Entry 4O62 (X-ray diffraction, 1.78 A resolution); this record covers chains A and C of the 4 polymer chains in the assembly.

Chain A (and C):
Protein: Zinc finger CW-type PWWP domain protein 2
From: Homo sapiens
Notes: chain C of this document is another copy of the same molecule, construct and numbering; everything in this record applies to it too
UniProtKB: Q504Y3 (ZCPW2_HUMAN); residue numbers follow UniProt; this construct covers 21-78
Chain sequence (59 residues; row label = number of the first residue in the row):
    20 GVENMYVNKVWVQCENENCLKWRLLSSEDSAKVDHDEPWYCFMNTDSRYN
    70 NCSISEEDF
Disordered / not traced: 20-21, 78 (chain C: 20, 78)
Sequence notes: expression tag (20)
Swiss-Prot annotation at these positions:
  - zinc finger: Met24 (CW-type)
  - binding site (Zn(2+)): Cys33, Cys38, Cys60, Cys71
  - mutagenesis: Trp30 (W30A/V/L/M/G/S/T/N/Q: Reduced histone H3K4me3 binding; W30C/D/E/H/K/R: Significantly reduced histone H3K4me3 binding; W30L: Loss of histone H3K4me3 binding; when associated with F-41 ...), Trp41 (W41F: Significantly reduced histone H3K4me3 binding. Loss of histone H3K4me3 binding; when associated with L-30 or M-30), Phe78 (F78S/I/P/D/E/H/R/Q: Little effect on histone H3K4me3 binding; Little effect on histone H3K4me3 binding)
Bound ions: Zn2+: Cys33, Cys38, Cys60, Cys71
From the paper describing this entry:
  - self-association interface (contacts with another copy of this molecule); pairs are residue here / residue on that copy: Tyr25-Trp41, Tyr25
  - mutagenesis - E75A, F78DEL: unchanged binding to Histone H3.3
  - mutagenesis - W30I, W30P, W30T, W41A: decreased expression
  - mutagenesis - W30C, W30L, W30M, W30P, W30T: decreased binding to Histone H3.3
  - mutagenesis - W30L/W41F, W30M/W41F: abolished binding to H3K4me3
  - specificity-determining residues: Phe78
  - mutagenesis - W41F: unchanged expression
  - mutagenesis - W30L/F78DEL: unchanged binding to H3K4me3 peptide

Interface between chain A and chain C:
Residue-residue contacts - 20 pairs, chain A then chain C:
  Asn23(A) with Trp30(C); Glu76(C)
  Tyr25(A) with Trp30(C); Trp41(C); Glu75(C), hydrogen bond
  Val26(A) with Trp30(C), hydrogen bond (backbone-side chain)
  Asn27(A) with Lys28(C); Val29(C); Trp30(C), hydrogen bond (side chain-backbone)
  Lys28(A) with Asn27(C); Lys28(C), hydrogen bond (backbone-backbone); Leu43(C)
  Val29(A) with Asn27(C)
  Trp30(A) with Asn23(C); Tyr25(C); Val26(C), hydrogen bond (side chain-backbone); Asn27(C), hydrogen bond (backbone-side chain)
  Trp41(A) with Tyr25(C), hydrophobic
  Leu43(A) with Lys28(C)
  Glu75(A) with Tyr25(C), hydrogen bond
Other interface residues (no listed pair), chain A (12 interface residues in all): Ser46, Glu76

Overview:
Chain A and chain C form an interface of 12 and 11 residues respectively; the contacts include 7 hydrogen
bonds. Among the polar pairs are Tyr25(A)-Glu75(C), Val26(A)-Trp30(C) and Asn27(A)-Trp30(C). The paper reports
that W30C, W30L and W30M of chain A, among others, reduce binding to Histone H3.3; the specificity determinant
Phe78(A); 13 substitutions were tested in all.
Both chains are Zinc finger CW-type PWWP domain protein 2 (Homo sapiens). Entry 4O62 (CW-type zinc finger of
ZCWPW2 in complex with the amino terminus of histone H3) was determined by X-ray diffraction together with
4QQ4 from the same study.
